Entry 7VW7 (X-ray diffraction, 3.82 A resolution); this record covers chains B and G of the 8 polymer chains in the assembly.

Chain B:
Protein: V-type sodium ATPase catalytic subunit A
From: Enterococcus hirae
Notes: EC 7.1.2.2
UniProt: A0A1V8WY35 (A0A1V8WY35_ENTHR); residues 1-593 here = UniProt positions 1-593
Chain sequence (600 residues; each row starts with the number of its first residue; numbers below 1 keep their minus sign (Gly-6 is residue -6)):
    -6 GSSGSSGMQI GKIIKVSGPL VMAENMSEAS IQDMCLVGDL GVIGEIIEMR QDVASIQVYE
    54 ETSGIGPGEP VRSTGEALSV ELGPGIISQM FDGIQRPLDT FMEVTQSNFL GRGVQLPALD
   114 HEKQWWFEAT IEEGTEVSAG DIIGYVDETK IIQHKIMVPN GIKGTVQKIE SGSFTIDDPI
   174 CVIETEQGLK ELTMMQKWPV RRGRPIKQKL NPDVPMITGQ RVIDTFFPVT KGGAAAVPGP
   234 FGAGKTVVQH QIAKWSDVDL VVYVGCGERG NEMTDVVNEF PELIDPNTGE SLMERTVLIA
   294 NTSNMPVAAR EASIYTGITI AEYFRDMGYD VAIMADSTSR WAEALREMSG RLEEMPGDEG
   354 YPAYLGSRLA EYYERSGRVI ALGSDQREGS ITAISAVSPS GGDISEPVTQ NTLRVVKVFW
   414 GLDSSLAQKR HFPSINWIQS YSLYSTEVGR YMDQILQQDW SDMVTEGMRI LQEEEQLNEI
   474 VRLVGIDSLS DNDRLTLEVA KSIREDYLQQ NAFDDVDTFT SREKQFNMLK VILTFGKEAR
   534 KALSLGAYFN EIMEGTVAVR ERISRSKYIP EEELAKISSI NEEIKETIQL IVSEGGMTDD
Disordered / not traced: 587-593
Construct notes: expression tag (-6 to 0)
Modified residues: Mse1, Mse15, Mse19, Mse27, Mse42, Mse83, Mse95, Mse150, Mse187, Mse188, Mse209, Mse266, Mse286, Mse298, Mse320, Mse327, Mse341, Mse348, Mse445, Mse456, Mse461, Mse521, Mse546 (selenomethionine; parent Met); Mse590 (selenomethionine)
Ion coordination: Mg2+: Thr239 (together with ADP)
Residues lining bound ligands:
  - ADP (adenosine-5'-diphosphate): Pro233, Phe234, Gly235, Ala236, Gly237, Lys238, Thr239, Val240, Arg262, Glu265, Phe425, Pro426, Gln503, Asn504, Ala505, Phe506
  - tetrafluoroaluminate: Pro233, Phe234, Gly235, Lys238, Thr239, Glu261, Arg262, Glu265, Asp329, Ser391
Reported in the primary citation:
  - binding site for ADP: Gly235, Gly237, Lys238, Arg262, Phe425 (from molecular simulation)
  - binding site for tetrafluoroaluminate: Arg262 (from molecular simulation)

Chain G:
Protein: V-type sodium ATPase subunit D
From: Enterococcus hirae
Notes: EC 3.6.3.14
UniProt: A0A7Z9AX30 (A0A7Z9AX30_ENTHR); numbering as in UniProt (aligned over 1-210)
Chain sequence (217 residues; each row starts with the number of its first residue; numbers below 1 keep their minus sign (Gly-6 is residue -6)):
    -6 GSSGSSGMRL NVNPTRMELT RLKKQLTTAT RGHKLLKDKQ DELMRQFILL IRKNNELRQA
    54 IEKETQTAMK DFVLAKSTVE EAFIDELLAL PAENVSISVV EKNIMSVKVP LMNFQYDETL
   114 NETPLEYGYL HSNAELDRSI DGFTQLLPKL LKLAEVEKTC QLMAEEIEKT RRRVNALEYM
   174 TIPQLEETIY YIKMKLEENE RAEVTRLIKV KNMGTEE
Disordered / not traced: -6 to 1, 66-75, 84-85, 89-91, 105-129, 207-210
Construct notes: expression tag (-6 to 0)
Modified residues: Mse1, Mse105 (selenomethionine); Mse10, Mse37, Mse62, Mse98, Mse156, Mse173, Mse187, Mse206 (selenomethionine; parent Met)

Chain B / chain G interface:
Pairs across the interface - 7 pairs, chain B then chain G:
  Mse348(B) - Lys202(G)
  Glu352(B) - Glu191(G)
  Arg475(B) - Asn168(G)
  Arg475(B) - Tyr172(G)
  Leu476(B) - Arg165(G)
  Leu476(B) - Asn168(G)
  Val477(B) - Arg165(G)
Also at the interface, not in a pair above, chain B (7 interface residues in all): Pro349, Asp396
Also at the interface, not in a pair above, chain G (7 interface residues in all): Glu161, Mse187

In short:
The chain B/chain G interface involves 7 residues from each chain. Chain B binds ADP and tetrafluoroaluminate.
From the paper: a binding site for ADP at Gly235(B), Gly237(B) and Lys238(B) among others; a binding site for
tetrafluoroaluminate at Arg262(B).
Chain B is V-type sodium ATPase catalytic subunit A and chain G is V-type sodium ATPase subunit D, both from
Enterococcus hirae; the structure, Crystal structure of the 2 ADP-AlF4-bound V1 complex, was determined by
X-ray diffraction.
